Entry 5ZDZ (X-ray diffraction, 2.80 A resolution); this record covers chains A and M of the 6 polymer chains in the assembly.

# Chain A
Molecule: mouse RAG1
From: Mus musculus
Notes: EC 3.1.-.-, 2.3.2.27
Reference sequence: P15919 (RAG1_MOUSE); residue numbers follow UniProt; this construct covers 384-1008
Chain sequence (627 residues; each row starts with the number of its first residue):
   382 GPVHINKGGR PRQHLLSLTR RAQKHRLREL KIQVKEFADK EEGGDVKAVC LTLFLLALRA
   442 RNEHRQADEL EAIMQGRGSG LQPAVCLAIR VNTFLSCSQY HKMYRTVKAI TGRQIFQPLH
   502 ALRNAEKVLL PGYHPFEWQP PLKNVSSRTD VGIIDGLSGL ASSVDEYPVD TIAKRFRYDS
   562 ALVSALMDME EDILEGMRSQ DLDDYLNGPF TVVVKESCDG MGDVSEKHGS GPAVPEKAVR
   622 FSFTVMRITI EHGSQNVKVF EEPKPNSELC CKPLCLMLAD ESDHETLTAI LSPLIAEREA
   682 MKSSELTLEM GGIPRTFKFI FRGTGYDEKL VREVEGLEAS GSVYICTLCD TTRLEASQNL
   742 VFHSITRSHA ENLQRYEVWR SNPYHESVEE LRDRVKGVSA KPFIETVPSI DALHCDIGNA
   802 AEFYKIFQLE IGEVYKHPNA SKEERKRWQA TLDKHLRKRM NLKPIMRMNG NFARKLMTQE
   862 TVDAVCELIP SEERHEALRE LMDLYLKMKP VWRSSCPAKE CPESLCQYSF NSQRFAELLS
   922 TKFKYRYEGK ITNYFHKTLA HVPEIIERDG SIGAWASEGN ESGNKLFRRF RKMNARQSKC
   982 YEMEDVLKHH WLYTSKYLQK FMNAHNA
Disordered / not traced: 382-390
Sequence notes: cloning artifact (382-383)
Swiss-Prot annotation at these positions:
  - DNA-binding region: Gly-389 to Gln-456 (NBD)
  - binding site (a divalent metal cation): Asp-600, Asp-708, Glu-962
  - site: Trp-893 (Essential for DNA hairpin formation, participates in base-stacking interactions near the cleavage site)
  - mutagenesis: Arg-391 (R391A: Defects in converting nicked products to hairpins; R391L: Impairs DNA-binding and hairpin formation while maintaining some nicking activity), Arg-393 (R393A: Impairs DNA-binding and hairpin formation while maintaining some nicking activity), Arg-401 (R401A: Allows robust hairpin activity), Arg-402 (R402A: Defects in converting nicked products to hairpins), Lys-405 (K405A: Reduced hairpin activity), His-406 (H406A: Allows robust hairpin activity), Arg-407 (R407A: Impairs DNA-binding and reduces hairpin formation without affecting nicking activity), Asn-443 (N443A: Impairs DNA-binding; when associated with A-445), His-445 (H445A: Impairs DNA-binding; when associated with A-443), Asp-546 (D546A: Loss of DNA-binding), Asp-560 (D560A: Loss of DNA-binding), Glu-597 (E597Q: Impaired cleavage), 20 further mutagenesis entries in UniProt
Metal / ion sites: Ca2+: Asp-600 (shared with 1 residue of chain F); K+: Glu-649, Ser-963 (shared with 1 residue of chain L); Zn2+: Cys-727, Cys-730, His-937, His-942
From the paper describing this entry:
  - catalytic residues: Asp-600, Asp-708, Glu-962 (citing earlier work)

# Chain M
Molecule: DNA chain M
Sequence (39 nucleotides; numbered 17 to 55; the number before each row is that of its first residue):
    17 CACAGTGATG CAAATCAAGT GTGAAGCCAG ACAAAAACC
Metal / ion sites: K+: DC19 (shared with 2 residues of chain C)

# Chain A / chain M interface
Residue-residue contacts (28):
  Arg-391(A) / DA52(M)  base contact
  Arg-391(A) / DA53(M)  base contact
  Arg-391(A) / DC54(M)  sugar contact
  Pro-392(A) / DC54(M)  phosphate contact
  Arg-401(A) / DC43(M)  salt bridge to the phosphate
  Lys-405(A) / DC44(M)  salt bridge to the phosphate
  Lys-412(A) / DA45(M)  phosphate contact
  Ser-477(A) / DT22(M)  hydrogen bond to the phosphate
  Ser-477(A) / DG23(M)  phosphate contact
  Cys-478(A) / DG23(M)  hydrogen bond to the phosphate
  Ser-479(A) / DG21(M)  sugar contact
  Ser-479(A) / DT22(M)  base contact
  Ser-479(A) / DG23(M)  hydrogen bond to the phosphate
  Gln-480(A) / DG21(M)  hydrogen bond to the phosphate
  Gln-480(A) / DT22(M)  hydrogen bond to the phosphate
  Lys-483(A) / DG21(M)  salt bridge to the phosphate
  Arg-504(A) / DA24(M)  salt bridge to the phosphate
  Arg-504(A) / DT25(M)  base contact
  Met-974(A) / DT22(M)  sugar contact
  Asn-975(A) / DT22(M)  phosphate contact
  Asn-975(A) / DG23(M)  sugar contact
  Ala-976(A) / DT22(M)  sugar contact
  Ala-976(A) / DG23(M)  sugar contact
  Arg-977(A) / DG23(M)  sugar contact
  Arg-977(A) / DA24(M)  sugar contact
  Gln-978(A) / DT22(M)  hydrogen bond to the base
  Asp-986(A) / DG23(M)  sugar contact
  Lys-989(A) / DA24(M)  salt bridge to the phosphate
Also at the interface, not in a pair above, chain A (21 interface residues in all): Arg-409, Arg-471, Lys-973
Also at the interface, not in a pair above, chain M (14 interface residues in all): DG42, DG46, DA51

# In short
The interface between chain A and chain M involves 21 residues on one side and 14 on the other; the contacts
include 6 hydrogen bonds and 5 salt bridges. Polar pairs include Gln-978(A)/DT22(M), Ser-477(A)/DT22(M) and
Cys-478(A)/DG23(M). The paper reports catalytic residues Asp-600(A), Asp-708(A) and Glu-962(A).
Chain A is mouse RAG1 (Mus musculus) and chain M is DNA chain M; the structure, Hairpin Forming Complex,
RAG1/2-Nicked 12RSS/23RSS complex in Ca2+, was determined by X-ray diffraction (same publication as 5ZE0,
5ZE1, 5ZE2, 6CG0, 6CIJ, 6CIK, 6CIL and 6CIM).
